PDB entry 3MQ7 | X-ray diffraction, 2.28 A resolution | chains E and K of the 12 polymer chains in the assembly

Chain E (and K):
Molecule: Bone marrow stromal antigen 2
From: Homo sapiens
Notes: chain K of this document is another copy of the same molecule, construct and numbering; everything in this record applies to it too
UniProt: Q10589 (BST2_HUMAN); residue numbers follow UniProt; this construct covers 47-161
Sequence (121 residues; numbered 41 to 161; the number before each row is that of its first residue):
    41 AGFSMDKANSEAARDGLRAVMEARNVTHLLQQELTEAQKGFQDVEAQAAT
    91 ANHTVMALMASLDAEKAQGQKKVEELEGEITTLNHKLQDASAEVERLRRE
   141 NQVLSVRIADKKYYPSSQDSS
Disordered / not traced: 41-50, 150-161
Construct notes: expression tag (41-46); engineered mutation A53 (Cys in Q10589), A63 (Cys in Q10589), A91 (Cys in Q10589)
Modified residues: Mse45 (selenomethionine); Mse61, Mse96, Mse99 (selenomethionine; parent Met)
Bound ions: Ca2+: E73, E76

How chain E and chain K interact:
Contacting residue pairs (18):
  R64(E) - Q82(K)
  R64(E) - D83(K)
  R64(E) - A86(K)
  H68(E) - K79(K)
  H68(E) - D83(K)  salt bridge
  Q71(E) - Q78(K)
  Q72(E) - Q72(K)  hydrogen bond
  Q72(E) - T75(K)
  T75(E) - Q72(K)
  T75(E) - T75(K)  hydrogen bond
  Q78(E) - Q71(K)
  K79(E) - H68(K)
  Q82(E) - R64(K)
  Q82(E) - H68(K)
  D83(E) - R64(K)
  D83(E) - H68(K)  salt bridge
  A86(E) - R64(K)
  T90(E) - Mse61(K)
Other interface residues (no listed pair), chain E (12 interface residues in all): Mse61
Other interface residues (no listed pair), chain K (12 interface residues in all): T90

Summary:
Chain E and chain K each contribute 12 residues to their interface; the contacts include 2 hydrogen bonds and
2 salt bridges. Polar contacts include H68(E)-D83(K), Q72(E)-Q72(K) and T75(E)-T75(K). E73(E) and E76(E) form
the Ca2+ site.
Both chains are Bone marrow stromal antigen 2 (Homo sapiens). Entry 3MQ7 (Crystal Structure of Ectodomain
Mutant of BST-2/Tetherin/CD317) was determined by X-ray diffraction (same publication as 3MQ9, 3MQB and 3MQC).
